PDB entry 7Z0F | X-ray diffraction, 2.40 A resolution | chains A and B of the 4 polymer chains in the assembly

[Chain A]
Protein: Tubulin alpha chain
Source organism: Ovis aries
UniProtKB: A0A6P7DY20 (A0A6P7DY20_SHEEP); numbering as in UniProt (aligned over 1-451)
Amino-acid sequence (451 residues; row label = number of the first residue in the row):
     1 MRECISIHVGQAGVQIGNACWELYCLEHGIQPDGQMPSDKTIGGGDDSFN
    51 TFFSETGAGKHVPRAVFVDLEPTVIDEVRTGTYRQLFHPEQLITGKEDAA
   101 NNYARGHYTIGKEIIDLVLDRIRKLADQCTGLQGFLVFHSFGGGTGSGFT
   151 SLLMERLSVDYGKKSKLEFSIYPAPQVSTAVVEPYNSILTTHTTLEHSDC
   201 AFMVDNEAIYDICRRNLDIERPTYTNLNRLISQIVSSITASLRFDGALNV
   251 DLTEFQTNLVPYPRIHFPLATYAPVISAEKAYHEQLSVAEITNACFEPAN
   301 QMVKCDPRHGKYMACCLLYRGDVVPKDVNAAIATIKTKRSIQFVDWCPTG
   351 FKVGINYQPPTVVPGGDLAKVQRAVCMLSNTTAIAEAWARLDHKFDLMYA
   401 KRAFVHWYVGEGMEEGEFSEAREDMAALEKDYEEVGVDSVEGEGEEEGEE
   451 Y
Unresolved in the structure: 439-451
Ligand contacts: GTP (guanosine-5'-triphosphate): Val-9, Gly-10, Gln-11, Ala-12, Gln-15, Ile-16, Asp-69, Asp-98, Ala-99, Ala-100, Asn-101, Ser-140, Gly-142, Gly-143, Gly-144, Thr-145, Gly-146, Ile-171, Pro-173, Val-177, Ser-178, Thr-179, Glu-183, Asn-206, Tyr-224, Leu-227, Asn-228, Ile-231

[Chain B]
Protein: Tubulin beta chain
Source organism: Ovis aries
UniProtKB: A0A6P3TCJ9 (A0A6P3TCJ9_SHEEP); the author numbering skips numbers that UniProt does not, so the offset changes along the chain: 1-42 = UniProt 1-42; 45-360 = UniProt 43-358; 369-455 = UniProt 359-445
Amino-acid sequence (445 residues; each row starts with the number of its first residue; note: 10 numbers in that range are skipped by the numbering (no residue carries them; nothing is unmodelled there)):
     1 MREIVHIQAGQCGNQIGAKFWEVISDEHGIDPTGSYHGDSDL
    45 QLERINVYYNEATGNKYVPRAILVDLEPGTMDSVRSGPFGQIFRPDNFVF
    95 GQSGAGNNWAKGHYTEGAELVDSVLDVVRKESESCDCLQGFQLTHSLGGG
   145 TGSGMGTLLISKIREEYPDRIMNTFSVMPSPKVSDTVVEPYNATLSVHQL
   195 VENTDETYCIDNEALYDICFRTLKLTTPTYGDLNHLVSATMSGVTTCLRF
   245 PGQLNADLRKLAVNMVPFPRLHFFMPGFAPLTSRGSQQYRALTVPELTQQ
   295 MFDSKNMMAACDPRHGRYLTVAAIFRGRMSMKEVDEQMLNVQNKNSSYFV
   345 EWIPNNVKTAVCDIPP
   369 RGLKMSATFIGNSTAIQELFKRISEQFTAMFRRKAFLHWYTGEGMDEMEF
   419 TEAESNMNDLVSEYQQYQDATADEQGEFEEEEGEDEA
Unresolved in the structure: 1, 177-178, 218-219, 282-283, 442-455
Ligand contacts: GDP (guanosine-5'-diphosphate): Gly-10, Gln-11, Cys-12, Gln-15, Ile-16, Asp-69, Glu-71, Ala-99, Asn-101, Ser-140, Gly-142, Gly-143, Gly-144, Thr-145, Gly-146, Val-171, Pro-173, Glu-183, Asn-206, Leu-209, Tyr-224, Leu-227, Asn-228

[How chain A and chain B interact]
Residue-residue contacts (54):
  Gln-11(A) with Gln-247(B), hydrogen bond
  Glu-97(A) with Cys-131(B); Arg-164(B), salt bridge; Arg-253(B), salt bridge
  Asp-98(A) with Lys-254(B), salt bridge
  Ala-100(A) with Arg-253(B); Lys-254(B); Val-257(B)
  Asn-101(A) with Lys-254(B)
  Arg-105(A) with Arg-253(B)
  Pro-175(A) with Asn-349(B)
  Ser-178(A) with Lys-352(B)
  Thr-179(A) with Leu-248(B); Asn-258(B), hydrogen bond (backbone-side chain)
  Ala-180(A) with Asn-258(B); Lys-352(B)
  Val-181(A) with Asn-258(B), hydrogen bond (backbone-side chain); Ile-347(B), hydrophobic; Pro-348(B); Asn-349(B); Lys-352(B)
  Val-182(A) with Val-257(B), hydrophobic
  Tyr-210(A) with Asp-329(B)
  Glu-220(A) with Lys-326(B)
  Arg-221(A) with Met-325(B); Asp-329(B), salt bridge
  Tyr-224(A) with Gln-247(B)
  Lys-394(A) with Pro-348(B); Asn-349(B)
  Leu-397(A) with Glu-345(B); Trp-346(B); Pro-348(B), hydrophobic
  Met-398(A) with Trp-346(B), hydrogen bond (backbone-backbone); Pro-348(B)
  Lys-401(A) with Phe-262(B); Trp-346(B); Thr-439(B), hydrogen bond (side chain-backbone); Ala-440(B)
  Arg-402(A) with Phe-262(B)
  Ala-403(A) with Pro-261(B); Phe-262(B), hydrophobic
  Phe-404(A) with Val-257(B); Asn-258(B); Val-260(B); Pro-261(B), hydrogen bond (backbone-backbone); Thr-314(B); Ile-347(B), hydrophobic
  His-406(A) with Val-260(B); Pro-261(B), hydrogen bond (side chain-backbone); Phe-262(B); Pro-263(B)
  Trp-407(A) with Ala-256(B); Val-257(B), hydrophobic; Val-260(B), hydrogen bond (side chain-backbone)
Also at the interface, not in a pair above, chain A (27 interface residues in all): Lys-96, Glu-411
Also at the interface, not in a pair above, chain B (29 interface residues in all): Asp-251, Ser-324, Asn-350, Tyr-435

[In short]
27 residues of chain A face 29 of chain B across their interface, with 8 hydrogen bonds and 4 salt bridges.
Among the polar pairs are Glu-97(A)/Arg-164(B), Glu-97(A)/Arg-253(B) and Asp-98(A)/Lys-254(B). Chain A binds
GTP. Bound to chain B: GDP.
Chain A is Tubulin alpha chain and chain B is Tubulin beta chain, both from Ovis aries; the structure,
Cpap:s-tubulin:iih5 alpharep complex, was determined by X-ray diffraction, deposited together with 7Q1F, 7Q1E
and 7Z0G.
